PDB entry 2VQF | X-ray diffraction, 2.90 A resolution | chains A and Q of the 23 polymer chains in the assembly

== Chain A ==
Molecule: 16S RRNA
Organism: Thermus thermophilus
Sequence (1522 nucleotides; numbered 0 to 1544 plus 19 insertion-coded residues; 42 numbers in that range are skipped by the numbering (no residue carries them; nothing is unmodelled there); the number before each row is that of its first residue; a row labelled like 190A-190L holds insertion residues (190A, then the next letters in order); numbering starts at 0):
     0 UUUGUUGGAGAGUUUGAUCCUGGCUCAGGGUGAACGCUGGCGGCGUGCCU
    50 AAGACAUGCAAGUCGUGCGGG
    73 CCGCGGGGUUUU
    88 ACUCCG
    95 UGGUC
   101 AGCGGCGGACGGGUGAGUAACGCGUGGGU
  129A G
   130 ACCUACCCGGAAGAGGGGGACAACCCGGGGAAACUCGGGCUAAUCCCCCA
   180 UGUGGACCCGC
190A-190L CCCUUGGGGUGU
   191 GUCCAAAGGGCUUU
   216 GCCCGCUUCCGGAUGGGCCCGCGUCCCAUCAGCUAGUUGGUGGGGUAAUG
   266 GCCCACCAAGGCGACGACGGGUAGCCGGUCUGAGAGGAUGGCCGGCCACA
   316 GGGGCACUGAGACACGGGCCCCACUCCUACGGGAGGCAGCAGUUAGGAAU
   366 CUUCCGCAAUGGGCGCAAGCCUGACGGAGCGACGCCGCUUGGAGGAAGAA
   416 GCCCUUCGGGGUGUAAACUCCUGAA
   442 CCCGGGACGAAACCCCCGACGA
   474 GGGGACUGACGGUACCGGG
   494 GUAAUAGCGCCGGCCAACUCCGUGCCAGCAGCCGCGGUAAUACGGAGGGC
   544 GCGAGCGUUACCCGGAUUCACUGGGCGUAAAGGGCGUGUAGGCGGCCUGG
   594 GGCGUCCCAUGUGAAAGACCACGGCUCAACCGUGGGGGAGCGUGGGAUAC
   644 GCUCAGGCUAGACGGUGGGAGAGGGUGGUGGAAUUCCCGGAGUAGCGGUG
   694 AAAUGCGCAGAUACCGGGAGGAACGCCGAUGGCGAAGGCAGCCACCUGGU
   744 CCACCCGUGACGCUGAGGCGCGAAAGCGUGGGGAGCAAACCGGAUUAGAU
   794 ACCCGGGUAGUCCACGCCCUAAACGAUGCGCGCUAGGUCUCUGGGUCU
   848 CCUGGGGGCCGAAGCUAACGCGUUAAGCGCGCCGCCUGGGGAGUACGGCC
   898 GCAAGGCUGAAACUCAAAGGAAUUGACGGGGGCCCGCACAAGCGGUGGAG
   948 CAUGUGGUUUAAUUCGAAGCAACGCGAAGAACCUUACCAGGCCUUGACAU
   998 GCUAGG
 1003A G
  1004 AACCCGGGUGAAAGCCUGGGGUGCCCC
1030A-1030D GCGA
  1031 GGGGAGCCCUAGCACAGGUGCUGCAUGGCCGUCGUCAGCUCGUGCCGUGA
  1081 GGUGUUGGGUUAAGUCCCGCAACGAGCGCAACCCCCGCCGUUAGUUGCCA
  1131 GCGGUUCGGCCGGGCACUCUAACGGGACUGCCCGCGAAA
  1171 GCGGGAGGAAGGAGGGGACGACGUCUGGUCAGCAUGGCCCUUACGGCCUG
  1221 GGCGACACACGUGCUACAAUGCCCACUACAAAGCGAUGCCACCCGGCAAC
  1271 GGGGAGCUAAUCGCAAAAAGGUGGGCCCAGUUCGGAUUGGGGUCUGCAAC
  1321 CCGACCCCAUGAAGCCGGAAUCGCUAGUAAUCGCGGAUCAG
 1361A C
  1362 CAUGCCGCGGUGAAUACGUUCCCGGGCCUUGUACACACCGCCCGUCACGC
  1412 CAUGGGAGCGGGCUCUACCCGAAGUCGCCGGG
  1446 AGCCUACGGG
  1459 CAGGCGCCGAGGGUAGGGCCCGUGACUGGGGCGAAGUCGUAACAAGGUAG
  1509 CUGUACCGGAAGGUGCGGCUGGAUCACCUCCUUUCU
Not modelled in the structure: 0-4, 1535-1538
Bound ions: K+ site 1 near G9 (its only coordinating residue here); Mg2+ site 1: U12, G22; K+ site 2 near U14 (its only coordinating residue here); Mg2+ site 2: C18, C19; Mg2+ site 3 near G21 (its only coordinating residue here); Mg2+ site 4 near C48 (its only coordinating residue here); Mg2+ site 5: C48, G115; Mg2+ site 6 near A53 (its only coordinating residue here); Mg2+ site 7: C58, U387; K+ site 3: G66, C381; Mg2+ site 8 near C106 (its only coordinating residue here); Mg2+ site 9: A109, G331; 122 more Mg2+ sites not listed; 57 more K+ sites not listed
Small-molecule neighbours: paromomycin (PAR): G1405, U1406, C1407, A1408, C1409, G1489, C1490, G1491, A1492, A1493, G1494, U1495, C1496

== Chain Q ==
Molecule: 30S ribosomal protein S17
Organism: Thermus thermophilus
UniProt: P24321 (RS17_THETH); residue numbers follow UniProt; this construct covers 1-105
Chain sequence (105 residues; numbered 1 to 105; the number before each row is that of its first residue):
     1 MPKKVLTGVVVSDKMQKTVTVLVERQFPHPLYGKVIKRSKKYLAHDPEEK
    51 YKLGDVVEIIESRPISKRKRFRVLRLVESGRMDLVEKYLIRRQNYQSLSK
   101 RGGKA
Not modelled in the structure: 1
Bound ions: Mg2+ site 1: Asp13, Met15, Glu49; Mg2+ site 2: Tyr42 (shared with G236(A), C237(A) of chain A)

== How chain A and chain Q interact ==
Pairs across the interface (95; chain A residue first):
  G127(A) - Pro2(Q)  hydrogen bond to the sugar
  G127(A) - Glu61(Q)  hydrogen bond to the base
  G128(A) - Pro2(Q)  sugar contact
  G128(A) - Lys3(Q)  hydrogen bond to the sugar
  G128(A) - Glu61(Q)  sugar contact
  U129(A) - Lys3(Q)  salt bridge to the phosphate
  A130(A) - Arg63(Q)  salt bridge to the phosphate
  A130(A) - Pro64(Q)  base contact
  U190E(A) - Lys3(Q)  base contact
  U190E(A) - Ser62(Q)  base contact
  U190E(A) - Arg63(Q)  hydrogen bond to the sugar
  U190E(A) - Arg72(Q)  hydrogen bond to the base
  C234(A) - Glu61(Q)  base contact
  C234(A) - Pro64(Q)  sugar contact
  C234(A) - Arg70(Q)  hydrogen bond to the phosphate
  C235(A) - Glu61(Q)  sugar contact
  C235(A) - Arg70(Q)  salt bridge to the phosphate
  C235(A) - Phe71(Q)  sugar contact
  G236(A) - Lys4(Q)  sugar contact
  G236(A) - Lys40(Q)  salt bridge to the phosphate
  G236(A) - Tyr42(Q)  hydrogen bond to the phosphate
  C237(A) - Arg25(Q)  hydrogen bond to the phosphate
  C237(A) - Lys40(Q)  salt bridge to the phosphate
  C237(A) - Tyr42(Q)  phosphate contact
  G238(A) - Arg25(Q)  salt bridge to the phosphate
  A246(A) - Leu98(Q)  hydrogen bond to the sugar
  A246(A) - Ser99(Q)  sugar contact
  G247(A) - Ser99(Q)  phosphate contact
  G247(A) - Lys100(Q)  salt bridge to the phosphate
  U253(A) - Met15(Q)  hydrogen bond to the sugar
  U253(A) - Lys67(Q)  salt bridge to the phosphate
  U253(A) - Arg68(Q)  phosphate contact
  G254(A) - Met15(Q)  sugar contact
  G254(A) - Gln16(Q)  hydrogen bond to the sugar
  G254(A) - Thr18(Q)  hydrogen bond to the sugar
  G254(A) - Ser66(Q)  hydrogen bond to the phosphate
  G254(A) - Lys67(Q)  phosphate contact
  G254(A) - Arg68(Q)  phosphate contact
  G254(A) - Lys69(Q)  phosphate contact
  G255(A) - Gln16(Q)  sugar contact
  G255(A) - Lys17(Q)  hydrogen bond to the phosphate
  G255(A) - Ile65(Q)  phosphate contact
  G255(A) - Ser66(Q)  phosphate contact
  G255(A) - Lys69(Q)  salt bridge to the phosphate
  U256(A) - Lys17(Q)  salt bridge to the phosphate
  U264(A) - Arg63(Q)  sugar contact
  U264(A) - Pro64(Q)  hydrogen bond to the sugar
  G265(A) - Pro64(Q)  sugar contact
  G265(A) - Ile65(Q)  phosphate contact
  G265(A) - Ser66(Q)  sugar contact
  G265(A) - Lys67(Q)  hydrogen bond to the sugar
  G266(A) - Lys67(Q)  phosphate contact
  C267(A) - Lys67(Q)  phosphate contact
  A273(A) - Gln16(Q)  sugar contact
  G275(A) - Lys14(Q)  phosphate contact
  G275(A) - Met15(Q)  sugar contact
  G276(A) - Ser12(Q)  hydrogen bond to the phosphate
  G276(A) - Met15(Q)  phosphate contact
  G276(A) - Thr20(Q)  phosphate contact
  G276(A) - Arg68(Q)  hydrogen bond to the sugar
  C277(A) - Lys41(Q)  salt bridge to the phosphate
  C277(A) - Arg68(Q)  salt bridge to the phosphate
  C277(A) - Arg92(Q)  base contact
  G278(A) - Lys41(Q)  salt bridge to the phosphate
  G278(A) - Arg92(Q)  base contact
  G278(A) - Tyr95(Q)  base contact
  A279(A) - Tyr95(Q)  hydrogen bond to the phosphate
  A279(A) - Leu98(Q)  base contact
  C280(A) - Arg38(Q)  hydrogen bond to the sugar
  C280(A) - Ser39(Q)  hydrogen bond to the base
  C280(A) - Arg91(Q)  base contact
  C564(A) - Leu31(Q)  base contact
  C564(A) - Tyr32(Q)  sugar contact
  U582(A) - Asn94(Q)  hydrogen bond to the sugar
  U582(A) - Ala105(Q)  sugar contact
  A583(A) - Arg91(Q)  sugar contact
  A583(A) - Asn94(Q)  hydrogen bond to the sugar
  G584(A) - Lys87(Q)  salt bridge to the phosphate
  G585(A) - Lys34(Q)  hydrogen bond to the phosphate
  G585(A) - Lys37(Q)  salt bridge to the phosphate
  C586(A) - Lys34(Q)  salt bridge to the phosphate
  G597(A) - Gln26(Q)  sugar contact
  G635(A) - Pro2(Q)  sugar contact
  U636(A) - Pro2(Q)  phosphate contact
  G760(A) - Asn94(Q)  hydrogen bond to the base
  G760(A) - Ser97(Q)  hydrogen bond to the base
  G760(A) - Leu98(Q)  sugar contact
  G760(A) - Lys104(Q)  hydrogen bond to the base
  G760(A) - Ala105(Q)  hydrogen bond to the base
  G761(A) - Ser97(Q)  sugar contact
  G761(A) - Lys104(Q)  sugar contact
  G761(A) - Ala105(Q)  hydrogen bond to the sugar
  C879(A) - Lys34(Q)  salt bridge to the phosphate
  G895(A) - Lys100(Q)  phosphate contact
  C896(A) - Lys100(Q)  salt bridge to the phosphate
Interface residues without a listed pair, chain A (53 interface residues in all): G190F, U252, C272, A300, G301, G581, C596, U598, G644, C647, A759, C762
Interface residues without a listed pair, chain Q (52 interface residues in all): Glu24, Pro28, Val35, Leu43, His45, Arg81, Ile90, Arg101

== Overview ==
The interface between chain A and chain Q involves 53 residues on one side and 52 on the other; the contacts
include 29 hydrogen bonds and 18 salt bridges. Polar contacts include G127(A)-Glu61(Q), U190E(A)-Arg72(Q) and
C280(A)-Ser39(Q). Ligands of chain A: paromomycin.
Chain A is 16S RRNA and chain Q is 30S ribosomal protein S17, both from Thermus thermophilus; the structure,
Modified uridines with C5-methylene substituents at the first position of the tRNA anticodon stabilize U-G
wobble ..., was determined by X-ray diffraction together with 2VQE from the same study.
